Entry 8ZX1 (electron microscopy, 3.50 A resolution); this record covers chains A and C of the 4 polymer chains in the assembly.

# Chain A
Protein: Spermidine/putrescine import ATP-binding protein PotA
Organism: Escherichia coli
Notes: EC 7.6.2.11
Reference sequence: P69876 (POTA_ECO57); residues 1-378 here = UniProt positions 1-378
Sequence (378 residues; each row starts with the number of its first residue):
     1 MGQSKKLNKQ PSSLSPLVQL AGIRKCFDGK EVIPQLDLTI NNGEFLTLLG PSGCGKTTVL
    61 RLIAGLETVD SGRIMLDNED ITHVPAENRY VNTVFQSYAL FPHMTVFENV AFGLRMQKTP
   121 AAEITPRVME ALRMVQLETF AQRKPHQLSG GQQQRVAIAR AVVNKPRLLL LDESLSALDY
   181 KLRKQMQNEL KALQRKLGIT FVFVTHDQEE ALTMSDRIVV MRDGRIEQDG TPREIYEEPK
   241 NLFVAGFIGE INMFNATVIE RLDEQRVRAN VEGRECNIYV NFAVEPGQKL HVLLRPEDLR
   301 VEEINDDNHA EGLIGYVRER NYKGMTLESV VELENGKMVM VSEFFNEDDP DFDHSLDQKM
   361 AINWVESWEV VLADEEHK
Unresolved in the structure: 1-14, 375-378

# Chain C
Protein: Spermidine/putrescine transport system permease protein PotC
Organism: Escherichia coli
Reference sequence: P0AFK6 (POTC_ECOLI); residues 1-264 here = UniProt positions 1-264
Sequence (264 residues; each row starts with the number of its first residue):
     1 MIGRLLRGGF MTAIYAYLYI PIIILIVNSF NSSRFGINWQ GFTTKWYSLL MNNDSLLQAA
    61 QHSLTMAVFS ATFATLIGSL TAVALYRYRF RGKPFVSGML FVVMMSPDIV MAISLLVLFM
   121 LLGIQLGFWS LLFSHITFCL PFVVVTVYSR LKGFDVRMLE AAKDLGASEF TILRKIILPL
   181 AMPAVAAGWV LSFTLSMDDV VVSSFVTGPS YEILPLKIYS MVKVGVSPEV NALATILLVL
   241 SLVMVIASQL IARDKTKGNT GDVK
Unresolved in the structure: 1-4, 254-264

# Chain A / chain C interface
Contacting residue pairs - 26 pairs, chain A then chain C:
  Arg-61(A) / Glu-160(C)  salt bridge
  Ala-86(A) / Lys-163(C)  hydrogen bond (backbone-side chain)
  Glu-87(A) / Lys-163(C)  salt bridge
  Glu-87(A) / Gly-166(C)  hydrogen bond (side chain-backbone)
  Glu-87(A) / Ala-167(C)  hydrogen bond (side chain-backbone)
  Val-91(A) / Asp-164(C)
  Asn-92(A) / Asp-164(C)
  Thr-93(A) / Asp-164(C)  hydrogen bond
  Phe-95(A) / Ala-161(C)  hydrophobic
  Gln-96(A) / Arg-157(C)  hydrogen bond
  Ser-97(A) / Asp-155(C)  hydrogen bond
  Ser-97(A) / Arg-157(C)  hydrogen bond
  Ala-99(A) / Ala-161(C)  hydrophobic
  Phe-101(A) / Met-158(C)  hydrophobic
  Phe-101(A) / Ala-162(C)  hydrophobic
  Pro-102(A) / Met-158(C)
  His-103(A) / Lys-175(C)  hydrogen bond (side chain-backbone)
  His-103(A) / Ile-176(C)
  His-103(A) / Leu-180(C)
  Phe-112(A) / Leu-165(C)  hydrophobic
  Gly-113(A) / Leu-165(C)
  Met-116(A) / Gly-166(C)
  Met-116(A) / Ala-167(C)  hydrophobic
  Met-116(A) / Thr-171(C)
  Arg-160(A) / Leu-165(C)
  Asn-164(A) / Leu-165(C)
Other interface residues (no listed pair), chain A (22 interface residues in all): Leu-66, Leu-100, Met-104, Asn-109
Other interface residues (no listed pair), chain C (17 interface residues in all): Ser-168, Pro-179

# Overview
22 residues of chain A face 17 of chain C across their interface; the contacts include 8 hydrogen bonds and 2
salt bridges. Polar pairs include Arg-61(A)/Glu-160(C), Glu-87(A)/Lys-163(C) and Ala-86(A)/Lys-163(C).
Here chain A is Spermidine/putrescine import ATP-binding protein PotA and chain C is Spermidine/putrescine
transport system permease protein PotC, both from Escherichia coli. Entry 8ZX1 (Cryo-EM structure of E.coli
spermidine transporter PotABC in nanodisc) was determined by electron microscopy together with 8Y5F, 8Y5G,
8Y5H and 8Y5I from the same study.
